PDB entry 4K0R | X-ray diffraction, 2.65 A resolution | chain A

# Chain A
Name: Cryptochrome-1
Organism: Mus musculus
Reference sequence: P97784 (CRY1_MOUSE); residues 1-606 here = UniProt positions 1-606
Chain sequence (617 residues; each row starts with the number of its first residue):
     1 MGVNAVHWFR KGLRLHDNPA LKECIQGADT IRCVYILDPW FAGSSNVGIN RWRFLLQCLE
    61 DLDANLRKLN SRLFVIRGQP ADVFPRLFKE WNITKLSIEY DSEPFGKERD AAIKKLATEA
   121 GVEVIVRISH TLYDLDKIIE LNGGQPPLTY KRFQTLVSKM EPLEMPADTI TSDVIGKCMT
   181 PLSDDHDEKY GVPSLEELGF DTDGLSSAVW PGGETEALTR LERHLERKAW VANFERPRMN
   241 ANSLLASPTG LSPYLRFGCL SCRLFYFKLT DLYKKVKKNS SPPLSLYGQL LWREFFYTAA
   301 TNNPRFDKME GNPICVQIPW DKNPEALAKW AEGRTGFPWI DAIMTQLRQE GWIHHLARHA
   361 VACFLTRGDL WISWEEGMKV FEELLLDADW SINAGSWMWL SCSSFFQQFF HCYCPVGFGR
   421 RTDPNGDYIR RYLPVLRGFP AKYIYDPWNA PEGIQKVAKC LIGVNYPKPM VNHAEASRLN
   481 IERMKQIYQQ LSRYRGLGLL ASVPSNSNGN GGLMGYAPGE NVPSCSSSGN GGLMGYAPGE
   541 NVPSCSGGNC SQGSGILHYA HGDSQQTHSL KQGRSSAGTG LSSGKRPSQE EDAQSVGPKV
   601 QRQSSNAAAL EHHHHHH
Disordered / not traced: 1-2, 40-46, 167-177, 203-204, 239-242, 490-617
Differences from the reference sequence: expression tag (607-617)
Disulfide bonds: Cys-363/Cys-412
Swiss-Prot annotation at these positions:
  - region: Val-471 to Arg-493 (Interaction with TIMELESS)
  - motif: Asn-50 to Phe-54 (LIR 1), Asp-82 to Leu-87 (LIR 2), Lys-151 to Leu-156 (LIR 3), Leu-255 to Leu-260 (LIR 4), Asp-271 to Val-276 (LIR 5), Ser-285 to Leu-290 (LIR 6), Thr-335 to Trp-339 (LIR 7), Lys-379 to Leu-384 (LIR 8), Gly-395 to Leu-400 (LIR 9), His-411 to Val-416 (LIR 10), Arg-430 to Val-435 (LIR 11), Gln-486 to Leu-491 (LIR 12), Ser-492 to Leu-497 (LIR 13)
  - binding site (FAD): Ser-252, Gln-289, His-355, Asp-387 to Asp-389
  - modified residue (Phosphoserine): Ser-71, Ser-247, Ser-280, Ser-588
  - cross-link (Glycyl lysine isopeptide (Lys-Gly)): Lys-11 (interchain with G-Cter in ubiquitin), Lys-107 (interchain with G-Cter in ubiquitin), Lys-159 (interchain with G-Cter in ubiquitin), Lys-329 (interchain with G-Cter in ubiquitin), Lys-485 (interchain with G-Cter in ubiquitin), Lys-585 (interchain with G-Cter in ubiquitin)
  - mutagenesis: Ser-71 (S71A: Phosphomimetic mutant that leads to stabilization of the protein; when associated with A-280 ...), Lys-107 (K107R: Sensitive to FBXL3-ediated degradation but noz affected by expression of FBXL21), His-224 (H224E: Reduces affinity for FBXL3), Ser-247 (S247A: Reduced MAPK-catalyzed in vitro phosphorylation. No effect on inhibition of CLOCK-BMAL1-mediated transcriptional activity ...), Tyr-273 (Y273A: Reduced interaction with MAP1LC3B and significant decrease in its autophagy-mediated degradation; when associated with A-276), Val-276 (V276A: Reduced interaction with MAP1LC3B and significant decrease in its autophagy-mediated degradation; when associated with A-273), Ser-280 (S280A: Phosphomimetic mutant that leads to stabilization of the protein; when associated with A-71 ...), Tyr-287 (Y287A: No effect on its interaction with MAP1LC3B and moderate decrease in its autophagy-mediated degradation; when associated with A-290), Leu-290 (L290A: No effect on its interaction with MAP1LC3B and moderate decrease in its autophagy-mediated degradation; when associated with A-287), Gly-336 (G336D: Abolishes transcriptional repression of target genes. Abolishes interaction with PER2), Glu-382 to Glu-383 (Decreases transcriptional repression of target genes. Decreases FBXL3 binding. Increases PER2 binding), Phe-405 (F405A: Decreases affinity for FBXL3. Slightly increases affinity for PER2), 9 further mutagenesis entries in UniProt
Reported in the primary citation:
  - post-translational modification sites: Ser-71, Ser-247, Ser-280 (citing earlier work)
  - contacts within the chain: His-355/Arg-358, Phe-295/Phe-405 (hydrophobic contact), Ala-299/Phe-405 (hydrophobic contact), Met-398/Phe-405 (hydrophobic contact), Trp-399/Phe-405 (hydrophobic contact), Phe-306/Phe-405 (hydrophobic contact), Trp-371/Arg-483, Asp-321/Arg-483 (salt bridge)
  - conformationally variable residues (side-chain flip): Gln-289, His-355, Arg-358, Asp-387, Ala-388
  - mutagenesis - H224E/H355E, E325R/E382R/E383R, H355E, E382R/E383R, F405A, R437E/K442E/K456E: increased binding to mPER2
  - mutagenesis - H224E, H224E/H355E, S247D, E325R/E382R/E383R, H355E, E382R/E383R, F405A, K485D, K485E: decreased binding to FBXL3
  - mutagenesis - G336D: abolished signaling
  - mutagenesis - G336D: abolished binding to mPER2
  - mutagenesis - K485D, K485E: decreased binding to mPER2
  - mutagenesis - R437E/K442E/K456E: unchanged binding to FBXL3
  - mutagenesis - H224E, S247D: unchanged binding to mPER2
  - mutagenesis - F405A, R437E/K442E/K456E, K485D: unchanged signaling in response to transcriptional repression
  - mutagenesis - E382R/E383R: decreased signaling in response to transcriptional repression

# Summary
Curated annotation (UniProt) lists 6 FAD-binding residues and 22 mutagenesis sites. From the paper: H224E,
H224E/H355E and S247D, among others, reduce binding to FBXL3; modification sites Ser-71, Ser-247 and Ser-280;
11 substitutions were tested in all.
Chain A is Cryptochrome-1 (Mus musculus); the structure, Crystal structure of mouse Cryptochrome 1, was
determined by X-ray diffraction (same publication as 4K03).
